PDB entry 7S6B | X-ray diffraction, 2.35 A resolution | chains A and E of the 5 polymer chains in the assembly

[Chain A]
Protein: Polyketide synthase
Organism: Streptomyces lasalocidi
Notes: fragment: KS and AT domains, residues 1-924
UniProt: B6ZK67 (B6ZK67_STRLS); residues 1-924 here = UniProt positions 1-924
Chain sequence (944 residues; row label = number of the first residue in the row; numbers below 1 keep their minus sign (Met-19 is residue -19)):
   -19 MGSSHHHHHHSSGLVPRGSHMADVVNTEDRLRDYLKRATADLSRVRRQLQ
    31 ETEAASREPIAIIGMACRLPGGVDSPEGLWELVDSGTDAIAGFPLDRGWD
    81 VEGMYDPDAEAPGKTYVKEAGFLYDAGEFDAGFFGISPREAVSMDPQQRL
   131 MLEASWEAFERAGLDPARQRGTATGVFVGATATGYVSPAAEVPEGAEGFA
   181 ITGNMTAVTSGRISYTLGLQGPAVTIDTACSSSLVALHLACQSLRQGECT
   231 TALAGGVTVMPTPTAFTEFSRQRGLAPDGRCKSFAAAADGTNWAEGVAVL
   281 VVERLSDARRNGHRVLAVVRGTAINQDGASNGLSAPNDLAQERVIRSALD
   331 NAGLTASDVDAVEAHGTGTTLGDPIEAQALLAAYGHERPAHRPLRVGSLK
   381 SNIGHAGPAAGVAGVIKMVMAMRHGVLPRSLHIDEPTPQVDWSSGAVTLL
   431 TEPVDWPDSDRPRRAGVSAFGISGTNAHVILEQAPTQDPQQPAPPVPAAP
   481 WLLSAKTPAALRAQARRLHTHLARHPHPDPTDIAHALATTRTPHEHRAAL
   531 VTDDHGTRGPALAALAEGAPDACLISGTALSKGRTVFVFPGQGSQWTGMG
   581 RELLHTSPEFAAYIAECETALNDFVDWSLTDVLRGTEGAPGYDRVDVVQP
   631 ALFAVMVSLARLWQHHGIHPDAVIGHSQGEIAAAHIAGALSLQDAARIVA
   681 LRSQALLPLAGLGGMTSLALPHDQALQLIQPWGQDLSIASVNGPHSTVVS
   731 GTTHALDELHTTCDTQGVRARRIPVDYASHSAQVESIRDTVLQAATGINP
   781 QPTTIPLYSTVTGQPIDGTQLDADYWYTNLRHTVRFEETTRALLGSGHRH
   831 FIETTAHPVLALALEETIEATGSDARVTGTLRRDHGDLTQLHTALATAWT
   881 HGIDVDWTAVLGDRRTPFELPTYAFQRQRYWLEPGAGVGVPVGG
Unresolved in the structure: -19 to 13, 168-171, 469-471, 914-924
Differences from the reference sequence: initiating methionine (-19); expression tag (-18 to 0)
From the paper describing this entry:
  - catalytic residues: Ser657

[Chain E]
Protein: Polyketide synthase
Organism: Streptomyces lasalocidi
Notes: fragment: ACP domain, residues 1469-1647
UniProt: B6ZK67 (B6ZK67_STRLS); residues 1469-1647 here = UniProt positions 1469-1647
Chain sequence (179 residues; each row starts with the number of its first residue):
  1469 PSELLDRLAALPDAERDRALLEVVRGNAASVMSHGAMRTATLEAVEPTRA
  1519 FRDLGFDSLMAVELRNRIGAATGLRLAPTLVFDHPTPEAVVRHLRAELGL
  1569 EGDGAPDPVFDELDGLERALSSYTPDTDTRVKITKRLESLLWEWTRSEAD
  1619 APDPVDAADLAAVSDDEMFELIDRELGSA
Unresolved in the structure: 1469-1481, 1568-1647
From the paper describing this entry:
  - post-translational modification sites: Ser1526

[Interface between chain A and chain E]
Contacting residue pairs (21):
  Thr532(A) with Arg1506(E)
  Asp534(A) with Arg1506(E), salt bridge
  Thr537(A) with Arg1506(E)
  Pro550(A) with Gly1494(E); Asn1495(E); Ser1498(E)
  Asp551(A) with Ser1498(E); Arg1535(E), hydrogen bond (backbone-side chain)
  Ala552(A) with Ser1498(E); Ser1501(E); His1502(E); Arg1535(E), hydrogen bond (backbone-side chain)
  Leu554(A) with Arg1535(E)
  Glu845(A) with Arg1533(E), salt bridge; Pro1546(E)
  Glu849(A) with Ala1545(E); Pro1546(E)
  Gly852(A) with Arg1543(E), hydrogen bond (backbone-side chain)
  Ser853(A) with Arg1543(E)
  Asp854(A) with Arg1543(E), salt bridge
  Arg862(A) with Leu1527(E)
Other interface residues (no listed pair), chain A (18 interface residues in all): Ser556, His837, Pro838, Leu842, Glu846
Other interface residues (no listed pair), chain E (16 interface residues in all): Ser1526, Val1530, Ala1538, Leu1544
The authors on this interface:
  - interface residues, chain A: Glu845(A)

[In short]
The interface between chain A and chain E involves 18 residues on one side and 16 on the other; the contacts
include 3 hydrogen bonds and 3 salt bridges. Among the polar pairs are Asp534(A)-Arg1506(E),
Glu845(A)-Arg1533(E) and Asp854(A)-Arg1543(E). From the paper: the catalytic residue Ser657(A); the interface
residue Glu845(A).
Chain A is Polyketide synthase and chain E is Polyketide synthase, both from Streptomyces lasalocidi; the
structure, Crystal structure of modular polyketide synthase apo-Lsd14 from the Lasalocid biosynthesis pathway,
trapped in the transacylation ..., was determined by X-ray diffraction (same publication as 7S6C and 7S6D).
